9IS8 - chains A and D of the 4 polymer chains in the assembly; structure by electron microscopy, 2.77 A resolution.

Chain A (and D):
Protein: Potassium channel AKT1
Source organism: Arabidopsis thaliana
Notes: chain D of this document is another copy of the same molecule, construct and numbering; everything in this record applies to it too
Reference sequence: Q38998 (AKT1_ARATH); numbering as in UniProt (aligned over 1-857)
Chain sequence (885 residues; numbered 1 to 885; the number before each row is that of its first residue):
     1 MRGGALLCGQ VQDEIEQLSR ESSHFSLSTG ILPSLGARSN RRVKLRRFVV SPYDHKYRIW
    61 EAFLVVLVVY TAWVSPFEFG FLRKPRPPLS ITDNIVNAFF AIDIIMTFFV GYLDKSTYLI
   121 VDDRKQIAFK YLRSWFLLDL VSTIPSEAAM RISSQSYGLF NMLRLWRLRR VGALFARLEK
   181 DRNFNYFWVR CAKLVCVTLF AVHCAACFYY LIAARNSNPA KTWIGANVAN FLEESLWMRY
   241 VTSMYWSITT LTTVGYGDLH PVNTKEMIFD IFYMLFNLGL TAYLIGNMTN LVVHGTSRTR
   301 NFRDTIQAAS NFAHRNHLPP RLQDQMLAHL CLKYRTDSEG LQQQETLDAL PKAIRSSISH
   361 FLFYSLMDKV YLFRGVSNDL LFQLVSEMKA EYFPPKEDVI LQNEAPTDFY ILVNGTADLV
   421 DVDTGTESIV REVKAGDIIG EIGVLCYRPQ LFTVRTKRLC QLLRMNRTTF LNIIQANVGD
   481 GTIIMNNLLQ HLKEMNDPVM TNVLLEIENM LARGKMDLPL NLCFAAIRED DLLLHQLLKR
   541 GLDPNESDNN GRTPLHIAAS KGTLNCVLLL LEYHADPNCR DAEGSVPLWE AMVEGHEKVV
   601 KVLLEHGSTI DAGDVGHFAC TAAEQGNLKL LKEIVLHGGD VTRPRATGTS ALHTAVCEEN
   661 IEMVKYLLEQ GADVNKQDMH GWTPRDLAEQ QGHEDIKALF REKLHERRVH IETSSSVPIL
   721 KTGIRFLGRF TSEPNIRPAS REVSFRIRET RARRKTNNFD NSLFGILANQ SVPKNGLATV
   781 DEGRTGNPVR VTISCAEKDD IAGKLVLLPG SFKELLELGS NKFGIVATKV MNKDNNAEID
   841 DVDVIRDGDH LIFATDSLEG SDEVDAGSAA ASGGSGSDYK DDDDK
Disordered / not traced: 1-51, 493-885 (chain D: 1-51, 492-885)
Construct notes: expression tag (858-885)
Swiss-Prot annotation at these positions:
  - binding site (a nucleoside 3',5'-cyclic phosphate): Leu372 to Lys493
Bound ions: K+ site 1: Thr253, Val254 (shared with 2 residues of chain B; 2 residues of chain C; Thr253(D), Val254(D) of chain D); K+ site 2: Thr253 (shared with 1 residue of chain B; 1 residue of chain C; Thr253(D) of chain D); K+ site 3: Gly255 (shared with 1 residue of chain B; 2 residues of chain C; Gly255(D), Tyr256(D) of chain D)

How chain A and chain D interact:
Contacting residue pairs (64):
  Arg182(A) - Arg303(D)
  Tyr186(A) - Arg303(D)
  Trp246(A) - Tyr256(D)  hydrogen bond
  Thr250(A) - Tyr256(D)  hydrogen bond
  Thr253(A) - Thr252(D)
  Thr253(A) - Thr253(D)
  Thr253(A) - Val254(D)
  Val254(A) - Val254(D)
  Gly255(A) - Val254(D)
  Gly255(A) - Gly255(D)
  Gly255(A) - Tyr256(D)
  Tyr256(A) - Tyr256(D)
  Gly257(A) - Tyr256(D)
  His260(A) - Tyr256(D)
  His260(A) - Asp258(D)  salt bridge
  Pro261(A) - Tyr245(D)
  Met267(A) - Val241(D)  hydrophobic
  Met267(A) - Thr242(D)
  Met267(A) - Tyr245(D)  hydrophobic
  Ile268(A) - Trp237(D)  hydrophobic
  Asp270(A) - Tyr256(D)  hydrogen bond
  Ile271(A) - Ile248(D)  hydrophobic
  Met274(A) - Tyr245(D)  hydrophobic
  Met274(A) - Ile248(D)  hydrophobic
  Met274(A) - Thr249(D)
  Met274(A) - Tyr256(D)  hydrophobic
  Ala282(A) - Met288(D)
  Ile285(A) - Ile285(D)  hydrophobic
  Gly286(A) - Thr289(D)
  Gly286(A) - Val292(D)
  Asn287(A) - Val292(D)
  Thr289(A) - Thr289(D)
  Asn290(A) - Val292(D)
  Asn290(A) - Val293(D)
  Asn290(A) - Thr296(D)  hydrogen bond
  Asn290(A) - Arg300(D)  hydrogen bond (backbone-side chain)
  Val293(A) - Arg300(D)  hydrogen bond (backbone-side chain)
  His294(A) - Arg300(D)
  His294(A) - Arg303(D)
  Glu339(A) - Arg315(D)  hydrogen bond (backbone-side chain)
  Gly340(A) - Phe312(D)
  Gly340(A) - Arg315(D)
  Leu341(A) - Phe312(D)
  Leu341(A) - Asn316(D)
  Gln343(A) - Ala308(D)
  Thr346(A) - Ala309(D)
  Ala349(A) - His329(D)  hydrogen bond (backbone-side chain)
  Ala349(A) - Lys333(D)
  Leu350(A) - Met326(D)  hydrophobic
  Leu350(A) - His329(D)
  Leu350(A) - Leu330(D)  hydrophobic
  Pro351(A) - His329(D)
  Pro351(A) - Lys396(D)
  Pro351(A) - Glu397(D)
  Ala353(A) - Lys396(D)
  Ser357(A) - Leu322(D)
  Ile358(A) - Leu318(D)  hydrophobic
  Phe361(A) - His317(D)
  Phe361(A) - Leu318(D)  hydrophobic
  Phe361(A) - Pro319(D)
  Asp379(A) - Thr426(D)  hydrogen bond
  Gln383(A) - Gly425(D)  hydrogen bond (side chain-backbone)
  Gln475(A) - Thr424(D)
  Ala476(A) - Thr424(D)
Other interface residues (no listed pair), chain A (49 interface residues in all): Leu259, Thr264, Leu275, Leu278, Tyr283, Leu291, Gln342, Leu362, Asn477
Other interface residues (no listed pair), chain D (46 interface residues in all): Thr198, Leu199, Met238, Met244, Leu251, Leu284, Gln307, Asn311

In short:
49 residues of chain A and 46 residues of chain D are in contact, with 10 hydrogen bonds and 1 salt bridge.
Polar pairs include His260(A)-Asp258(D), Trp246(A)-Tyr256(D) and Thr250(A)-Tyr256(D). From UniProt: nucleoside
3',5'-cyclic phosphate-binding residues Leu372(A) and Lys493(A) on chain A.
Chain A and chain D are both Potassium channel AKT1 (Arabidopsis thaliana); the structure, Cryo-EM structure
of AKT1-AtKC1(G315D), was determined by electron microscopy (same publication as 7WM1 and 7WM2).
